1XMH - chains A and E of the 6 polymer chains in the assembly; structure by X-ray diffraction, 2.32 A resolution.

[Chain A]
Protein: Methane monooxygenase component A alpha chain
Organism: Methylococcus capsulatus
Notes: EC 1.14.13.25; fragment: alpha subunit
Reference sequence: P22869 (MEMA_METCA); numbering as in UniProt (aligned over 1-527)
Amino-acid sequence (527 residues; each row starts with the number of its first residue):
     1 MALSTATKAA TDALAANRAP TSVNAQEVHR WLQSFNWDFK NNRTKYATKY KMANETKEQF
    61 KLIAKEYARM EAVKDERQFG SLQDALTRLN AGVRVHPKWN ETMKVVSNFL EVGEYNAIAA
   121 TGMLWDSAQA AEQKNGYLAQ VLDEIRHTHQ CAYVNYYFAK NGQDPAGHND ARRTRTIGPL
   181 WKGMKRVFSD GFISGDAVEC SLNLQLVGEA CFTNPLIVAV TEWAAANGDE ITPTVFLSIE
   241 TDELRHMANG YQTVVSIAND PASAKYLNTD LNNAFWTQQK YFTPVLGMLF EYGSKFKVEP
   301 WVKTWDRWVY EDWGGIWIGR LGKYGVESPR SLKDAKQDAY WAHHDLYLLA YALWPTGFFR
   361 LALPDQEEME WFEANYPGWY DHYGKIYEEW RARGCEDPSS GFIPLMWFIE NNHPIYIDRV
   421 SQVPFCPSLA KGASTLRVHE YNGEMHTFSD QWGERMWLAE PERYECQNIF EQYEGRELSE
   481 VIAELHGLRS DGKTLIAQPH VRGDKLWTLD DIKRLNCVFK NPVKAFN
Disordered / not traced: 1-17
Bound ions: Co2+ site 1: E114, E144, H147, E243; Co2+ site 2: E144, E209, E243, H246

[Chain E]
Protein: Methane monooxygenase component A gamma chain
Organism: Methylococcus capsulatus
Notes: EC 1.14.13.25; fragment: gamma subunit
Reference sequence: P11987 (MEMG_METCA); residues 2-170 here correspond to UniProt positions 1-169 (UniProt number = residue number - 1)
Amino-acid sequence (169 residues; row label = number of the first residue in the row):
     2 AKLGIHSNDT RDAWVNKIAQ LNTLEKAAEM LKQFRMDHTT PFRNSYELDN DYLWIEAKLE
    62 EKVAVLKARA FNEVDFRHKT AFGEDAKSVL DGTVAKMNAA KDKWEAEKIH IGFRQAYKPP
   122 IMPVNYFLDG ERQLGTRLME LRNLNYYDTP LEELRKQRGV RVVHLQSPH
Disordered / not traced: 169-170

[Chain A / chain E interface]
Contacting residue pairs - 97 pairs, chain A then chain E:
  R43(A) - R133(E)
  T44(A) - R133(E)  hydrogen bond (backbone-side chain)
  K45(A) - R133(E)
  A47(A) - E132(E)
  A47(A) - R133(E)
  A47(A) - G136(E)
  A47(A) - T137(E)
  A47(A) - M140(E)
  T48(A) - T137(E)  hydrogen bond (backbone-side chain)
  T48(A) - M140(E)
  K49(A) - M140(E)
  K49(A) - E141(E)
  K49(A) - N144(E)
  D196(A) - M140(E)
  K265(A) - N144(E)
  Y266(A) - E141(E)  hydrogen bond (side chain-backbone)
  Y266(A) - N144(E)
  Y266(A) - L145(E)
  T269(A) - Y147(E)
  T269(A) - Y148(E)  hydrogen bond (backbone-side chain)
  N272(A) - Y148(E)  hydrogen bond
  N273(A) - Y147(E)
  N273(A) - Y148(E)  hydrogen bond
  R330(A) - Y148(E)
  P427(A) - Q167(E)
  S434(A) - Q167(E)
  T435(A) - Q167(E)
  T435(A) - S168(E)
  L436(A) - H165(E)
  L436(A) - L166(E)
  L436(A) - Q167(E)  hydrogen bond (backbone-backbone)
  R437(A) - L152(E)
  R437(A) - R156(E)
  R437(A) - H165(E)
  R437(A) - L166(E)
  V438(A) - V163(E)
  V438(A) - V164(E)  hydrogen bond (backbone-backbone)
  V438(A) - H165(E)  hydrogen bond (backbone-backbone)
  H439(A) - R156(E)
  H439(A) - V161(E)
  H439(A) - R162(E)
  H439(A) - V163(E)
  E440(A) - V161(E)
  E440(A) - R162(E)  salt bridge
  E440(A) - V164(E)
  Y441(A) - P42(E)
  Y441(A) - F43(E)
  Y441(A) - R159(E)
  Y441(A) - V161(E)  hydrophobic
  N442(A) - P42(E)
  N442(A) - F43(E)
  N442(A) - R44(E)
  N442(A) - Y47(E)
  E444(A) - Y47(E)
  E444(A) - D50(E)
  Q451(A) - L152(E)
  W452(A) - Y148(E)  hydrophobic
  E454(A) - L152(E)
  E454(A) - R156(E)  salt bridge
  R455(A) - Y147(E)  hydrogen bond (side chain-backbone)
  R455(A) - Y148(E)
  R455(A) - T150(E)  hydrogen bond (side chain-backbone)
  R455(A) - L155(E)
  M456(A) - Y147(E)
  W457(A) - V161(E)  hydrophobic
  L458(A) - L155(E)  hydrophobic
  L458(A) - R156(E)
  L458(A) - R159(E)  hydrogen bond (backbone-side chain)
  L458(A) - V161(E)  hydrophobic
  A459(A) - R143(E)  hydrogen bond (backbone-side chain)
  A459(A) - R159(E)
  E460(A) - R143(E)
  E460(A) - Y147(E)  hydrogen bond
  P461(A) - P42(E)
  P461(A) - R143(E)
  P461(A) - R159(E)
  E462(A) - P42(E)
  E462(A) - I112(E)
  E462(A) - R143(E)  salt bridge
  E465(A) - T41(E)
  E465(A) - P42(E)
  E465(A) - R44(E)  salt bridge
  Q467(A) - D50(E)  hydrogen bond (side chain-backbone)
  E471(A) - N51(E)  hydrogen bond (backbone-side chain)
  Q472(A) - I6(E)
  Q472(A) - N51(E)
  Y473(A) - I6(E)  hydrophobic
  R476(A) - L4(E)
  R476(A) - G5(E)
  R476(A) - I6(E)
  E484(A) - G5(E)
  E484(A) - I6(E)  hydrogen bond (side chain-backbone)
  E484(A) - H7(E)  hydrogen bond (side chain-backbone)
  L485(A) - H7(E)
  F526(A) - V164(E)  hydrophobic
  F526(A) - H165(E)
  N527(A) - R162(E)  hydrogen bond (backbone-side chain)
Also at the interface, not in a pair above, chain A (49 interface residues in all): Y46, D270, G443, M445
Also at the interface, not in a pair above, chain E (44 interface residues in all): S8, Y53, L54, E108, L129, L139, P151, G160

[In short]
The interface between chain A and chain E involves 49 residues on one side and 44 on the other; the contacts
include 19 hydrogen bonds and 4 salt bridges. Among the polar pairs are E440(A)-R162(E), E454(A)-R156(E) and
E462(A)-R143(E).
Chain A is Methane monooxygenase component A alpha chain and chain E is Methane monooxygenase component A
gamma chain, both from Methylococcus capsulatus; the structure, Structure of Co(II) reconstituted methane
monooxygenase hydroxylase from M. capsulatus (Bath), was determined by X-ray diffraction (same publication as
1XMF and 1XMG).
